PDB entry 1XA7 | X-ray diffraction, 2.40 A resolution | chain A

== Chain A ==
Protein: Regulatory protein BlaR1
From: Staphylococcus aureus
Notes: fragment: C-terminal Domain (residues 331-585)
UniProtKB: P18357 (BLAR_STAAU); residues 1-255 here correspond to UniProt positions 331-585 (UniProt number = residue number + 330)
Chain sequence (255 residues; row label = number of the first residue in the row):
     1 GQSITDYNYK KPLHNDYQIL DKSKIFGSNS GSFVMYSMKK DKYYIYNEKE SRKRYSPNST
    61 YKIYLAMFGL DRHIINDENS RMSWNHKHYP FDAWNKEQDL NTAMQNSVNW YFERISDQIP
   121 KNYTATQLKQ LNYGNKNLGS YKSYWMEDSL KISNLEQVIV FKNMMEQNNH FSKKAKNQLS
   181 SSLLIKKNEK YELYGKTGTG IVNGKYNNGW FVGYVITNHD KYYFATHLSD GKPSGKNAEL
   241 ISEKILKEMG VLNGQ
Unresolved in the structure: 1-3, 14-17, 202-203, 252-255
Covalent attachments: open form - penicillin g (PNM) linked to Ser59
Modified residues: Mse35, Mse38, Mse67, Mse82, Mse104, Mse146, Mse164, Mse165, Mse249 (selenomethionine; parent Met)
Small-molecule neighbours: open form - penicillin g (PNM): Asn58, Lys62, Phe91, Trp94, Ser107, Asn109, Mse146, Glu147, Lys196, Thr197, Gly198, Thr199, Gly200, Ile201, Gly235
Curated features (UniProtKB/Swiss-Prot):
  - active site: Ser59 (Acyl-ester intermediate)
  - modified residue: Lys62 (N6-carboxylysine)

== In short ==
Covalently linked open form - penicillin g: at Ser59. Curated annotation (UniProt) lists active-site residue
Ser59.
Chain A is Regulatory protein BlaR1 (Staphylococcus aureus); the structure, Crystal structure of the
benzylpenicillin-acylated BlaR1 sensor domain from Staphylococcus aureus, was determined by X-ray diffraction
(same publication as 1XA1).
